3COP - chain A; structure by X-ray diffraction, 2.30 A resolution.

[Chain A]
Name: Glycogen synthase
Source organism: Escherichia coli
Notes: EC 2.4.1.21
UniProtKB: P0A6U8 (GLGA_ECOLI); residue numbers follow UniProt; this construct covers 1-477
Amino-acid sequence (485 residues; numbered 1 to 485; the number before each row is that of its first residue):
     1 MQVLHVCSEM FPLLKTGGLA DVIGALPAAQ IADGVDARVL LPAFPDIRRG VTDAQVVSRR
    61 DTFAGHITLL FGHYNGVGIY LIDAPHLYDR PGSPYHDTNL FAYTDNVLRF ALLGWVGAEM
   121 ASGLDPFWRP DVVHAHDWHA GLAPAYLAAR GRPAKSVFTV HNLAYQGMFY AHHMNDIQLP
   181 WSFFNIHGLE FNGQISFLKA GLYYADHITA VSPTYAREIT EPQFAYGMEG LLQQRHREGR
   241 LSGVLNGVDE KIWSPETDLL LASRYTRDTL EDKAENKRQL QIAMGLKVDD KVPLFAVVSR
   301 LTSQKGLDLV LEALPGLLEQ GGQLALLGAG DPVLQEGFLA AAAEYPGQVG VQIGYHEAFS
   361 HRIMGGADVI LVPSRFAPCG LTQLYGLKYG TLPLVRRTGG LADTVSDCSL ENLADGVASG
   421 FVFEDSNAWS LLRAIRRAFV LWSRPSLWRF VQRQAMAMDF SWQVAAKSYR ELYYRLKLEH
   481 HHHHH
Not modelled in the structure: 477-485
Differences from the reference sequence: engineered mutation A377 (Glu in P0A6U8); expression tag (478-485)
Ligand contacts:
  - 250 ((2R)-2-hydroxy-3-[4-(2-hydroxyethyl)piperazin-1-yl]propane-1-sulfonic acid): E9, T16, G17, G18, L19, Y95, D137, W138, H139, H161, N162, Y165
  - ADP (adenosine-5'-diphosphate): K15, G17, G18, L19, D21, W253, V298, S299, R300, Q304, K305, L327, G328, A329, G354, Y355, H356, E357, S360, G380, L381, T382, Y385
  - alpha-D-glucopyranose (GLC): A164, Y165, T302, S303, Q304, F376
Curated features (UniProtKB/Swiss-Prot):
  - binding site (ADP-alpha-D-glucose): K15

[Summary]
Bound to chain A: alpha-D-glucopyranose, ADP and compound 250. From UniProt: ADP-alpha-D-glucose-binding
residue K15.
Chain A is Glycogen synthase (Escherichia coli); the structure, Crystal Structure of E.coli GS mutant E377A in
complex with ADP and acceptor analogue HEPPSO, was determined by X-ray diffraction (same publication as 3GUH,
3D1J, 2QZS, 2R4T and 2R4U).
